PDB entry 9IPE | electron microscopy, 3.31 A resolution | chains A and B of the 3 polymer chains in the assembly

# Chain A
Molecule: Epidermal growth factor receptor
From: Homo sapiens
Notes: EC 2.7.10.1
UniProt: P00533 (EGFR_HUMAN); residues 1-621 here correspond to UniProt positions 25-645 (UniProt number = residue number + 24)
Chain sequence (627 residues; each row starts with the number of its first residue):
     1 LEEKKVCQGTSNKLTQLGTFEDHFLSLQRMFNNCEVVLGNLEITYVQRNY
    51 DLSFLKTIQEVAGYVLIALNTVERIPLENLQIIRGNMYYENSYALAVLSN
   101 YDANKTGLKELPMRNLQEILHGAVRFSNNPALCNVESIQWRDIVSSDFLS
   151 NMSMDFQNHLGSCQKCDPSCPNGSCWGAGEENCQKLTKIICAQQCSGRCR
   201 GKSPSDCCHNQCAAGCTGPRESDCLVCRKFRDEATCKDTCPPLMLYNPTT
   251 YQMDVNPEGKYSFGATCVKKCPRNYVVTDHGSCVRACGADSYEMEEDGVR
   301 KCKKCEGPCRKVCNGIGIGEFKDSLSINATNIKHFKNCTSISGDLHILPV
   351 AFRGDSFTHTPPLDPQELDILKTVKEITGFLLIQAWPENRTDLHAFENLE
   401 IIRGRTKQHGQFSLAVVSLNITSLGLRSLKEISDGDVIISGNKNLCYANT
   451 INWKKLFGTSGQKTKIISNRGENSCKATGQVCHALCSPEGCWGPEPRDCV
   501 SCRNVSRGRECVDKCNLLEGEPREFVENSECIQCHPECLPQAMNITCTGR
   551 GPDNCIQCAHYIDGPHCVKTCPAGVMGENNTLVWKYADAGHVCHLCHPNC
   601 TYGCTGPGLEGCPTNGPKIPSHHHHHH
Unresolved in the structure: 1-3, 9-18, 101-107, 156-172, 190-209, 597-627
Sequence notes: expression tag (622-627)
UniProt features mapped onto this chain:
  - modified residue: Ser-205 (Phosphoserine)
  - glycosylation (N-linked (GlcNAc...) asparagine): Asn-32 (complex), Asn-49, Asn-104, Asn-151, Asn-172, Asn-328, Asn-337, Asn-389, Asn-420, Asn-504, Asn-544, Asn-579, Asn-599 (high mannose)

# Chain B
Molecule: LH-type bispecific diabody Ex3
From: synthetic construct
Notes: engineered mutation(s): Y52W
Chain sequence (519 residues; numbered 1 to 519; the number before each row is that of its first residue):
     1 MAFAADIQMTQSPSSLSASVGDRVTITCSASSSVSYMNWYQQTPGKAPKR
    51 WIYDTSKLASGVPSRFSGSGSGTDYTFTISSLQPEDIATYYCQQWSSNPF
   101 TFGQGTKLQITSGGGGQVQLVQSGAEVKKPGASVKVSCKASGYTFTSYWM
   151 HWVRQAPGQGLEWMGNIWPGSGGTNYAEKFKNRVTMTRDTSISTAYMELS
   201 RLRSDDTAVYYCARSGGPYFFDYWGQGTLVTVSSGGGGSGGGGSGGGGSG
   251 GGGSDIVMTQSPLSLPVTPGEPASISCRSSQNIVHNNGITYLEWYLQKPG
   301 QSPQLLIYKVSDRFSGVPDRFSGSGSGTDFTLKISRVEAEDVGVYYCFQG
   351 SHIPPTFGQGTKVEIKSGGGGQVQLVQSGGGVVQPGRSLRLSCKASGYTF
   401 TRYTMHWVRQAPGKGLEWIGYINPSRGYTNYNQKVKDRFTISRDNSKNTA
   451 FLQMDSLRPEDTGVYFCARYYDDHYSLDYWGQGTPVTVSSAAAAEQKLIS
   501 EEDLNLGGGMRGSHHHHHH
Unresolved in the structure: 1-5, 235-254, 491-519

# Chain A / chain B interface
Residue-residue contacts - 9 pairs, chain A then chain B:
  Val-350(A) with Ser-147(B)
  Arg-353(A) with Gly-217(B)
  Gly-354(A) with Gly-216(B); Gly-217(B)
  Asp-355(A) with Gly-216(B); Gly-217(B)
  Ser-356(A) with Gly-216(B); Gly-217(B); Phe-220(B)
Also at the interface, not in a pair above, chain A (8 interface residues in all): Pro-349, Phe-357, His-359
Also at the interface, not in a pair above, chain B (6 interface residues in all): Ser-215, Asn-287

# Summary
8 residues of chain A face 6 of chain B across their interface.
Here chain A is Epidermal growth factor receptor (Homo sapiens) and chain B is LH-type bispecific diabody Ex3
(synthetic construct). Entry 9IPE (Poly-alanine model for LH-type bispecific diabody Ex3 composed of 528 and
OKT3 Fvs in ternary complex ...) was determined by electron microscopy together with 9IP7, 9IP8, 9IP9, 9IPA,
9IPB, 9IPC and 9IPD from the same study.
